Entry 5S4U (X-ray diffraction, 2.39 A resolution); this record covers chains A and F of the 6 polymer chains in the assembly.

== Chain A ==
Molecule: Tubulin alpha-1B chain
From: Bos taurus
Reference sequence: P81947 (TBA1B_BOVIN); residue numbers follow UniProt; this construct covers 1-451
Sequence (451 residues; numbered 1 to 451; the number before each row is that of its first residue):
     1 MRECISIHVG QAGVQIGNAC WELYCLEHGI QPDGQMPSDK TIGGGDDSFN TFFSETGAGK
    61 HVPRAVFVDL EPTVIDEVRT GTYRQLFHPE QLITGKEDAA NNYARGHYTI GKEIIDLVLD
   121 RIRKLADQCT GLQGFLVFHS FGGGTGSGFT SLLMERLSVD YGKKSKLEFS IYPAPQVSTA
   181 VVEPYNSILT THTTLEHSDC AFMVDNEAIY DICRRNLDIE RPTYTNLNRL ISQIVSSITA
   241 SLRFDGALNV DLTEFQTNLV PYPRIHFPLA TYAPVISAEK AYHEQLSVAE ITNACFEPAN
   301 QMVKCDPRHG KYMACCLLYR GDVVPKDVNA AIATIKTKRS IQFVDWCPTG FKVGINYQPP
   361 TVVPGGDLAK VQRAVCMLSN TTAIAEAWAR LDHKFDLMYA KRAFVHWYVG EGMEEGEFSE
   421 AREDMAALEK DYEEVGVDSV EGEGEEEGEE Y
Unresolved in the structure: 439-451
Metal / ion sites: Ca2+: Asp39, Thr41, Gly44, Glu55
Small-molecule neighbours: GTP (guanosine-5'-triphosphate): Gly10, Gln11, Ala12, Gln15, Ile16, Asp69, Asp98, Ala99, Ala100, Asn101, Ser140, Gly142, Gly143, Gly144, Thr145, Gly146, Ile171, Pro173, Val177, Ser178, Glu183, Asn206, Tyr224, Leu227, Asn228, Ile231

== Chain F ==
Molecule: Tubulin-Tyrosine Ligase
From: Gallus gallus
Reference sequence: E1BQ43 (E1BQ43_CHICK); numbering as in UniProt (aligned over 1-378)
Sequence (384 residues; each row starts with the number of its first residue):
     1 MYTFVVRDEN SSVYAEVSRL LLATGQWKRL RKDNPRFNLM LGERNRLPFG RLGHEPGLVQ
    61 LVNYYRGADK LCRKASLVKL IKTSPELSES CTWFPESYVI YPTNLKTPVA PAQNGIRHLI
   121 NNTRTDEREV FLAAYNRRRE GREGNVWIAK SSAGAKGEGI LISSEASELL DFIDEQGQVH
   181 VIQKYLEKPL LLEPGHRKFD IRSWVLVDHL YNIYLYREGV LRTSSEPYNS ANFQDKTCHL
   241 TNHCIQKEYS KNYGRYEEGN EMFFEEFNQY LMDALNTTLE NSILLQIKHI IRSCLMCIEP
   301 AISTKHLHYQ SFQLFGFDFM VDEELKVWLI EVNGAPACAQ KLYAELCQGI VDVAISSVFP
   361 LADTGQKTSQ PTSIFIKLHH HHHH
Unresolved in the structure: 106-124, 156-158, 363-370, 383-384
Construct notes: expression tag (379-384)
Metal / ion sites: Mg2+: Glu331, Asn333 (together with AMP-PCP)
Small-molecule neighbours: AMP-PCP (ACP; phosphomethylphosphonic acid adenylate ester): Lys74, Ile148, Lys150, Ala155, Gln183, Lys184, Tyr185, Leu186, Lys198, Asp200, Arg202, Arg222, His239, Leu240, Thr241, Asn242, Asp318, Met320, Ile330, Glu331, Asn333

== Chain A / chain F interface ==
Pairs across the interface (20):
  Pro175(A) - Pro56(F)  hydrophobic
  Gln176(A) - Pro56(F)
  Glu207(A) - His54(F)  salt bridge
  Glu297(A) - His306(F)
  Pro298(A) - Leu307(F)  hydrophobic
  Lys304(A) - His54(F)
  Asp306(A) - Arg66(F)
  Arg308(A) - Pro300(F)  hydrogen bond (side chain-backbone)
  Arg308(A) - Ala301(F)
  Arg308(A) - Ile302(F)
  Arg308(A) - Ser303(F)  hydrogen bond (side chain-backbone)
  His309(A) - Arg66(F)  hydrogen bond (side chain-backbone)
  His309(A) - Gly67(F)
  His309(A) - Ala301(F)
  Ser340(A) - Ala301(F)
  Glu386(A) - Arg66(F)  salt bridge
  Arg390(A) - Gly50(F)
  Arg390(A) - His54(F)  hydrogen bond
  His393(A) - Arg51(F)
  Glu433(A) - Arg46(F)  salt bridge
Interface residues without a listed pair, chain A (17 interface residues in all): Ala299, Cys305, Lys338
Interface residues without a listed pair, chain F (16 interface residues in all): Gly53, Gly57, His308

== In short ==
The interface between chain A and chain F involves 17 residues on one side and 16 on the other, with 4
hydrogen bonds and 3 salt bridges. Polar contacts include Glu207(A)-His54(F), Glu386(A)-Arg66(F) and
Glu433(A)-Arg46(F). Bound to chain A: GTP. Chain F binds AMP-PCP.
Chain A is Tubulin alpha-1B chain (Bos taurus) and chain F is Tubulin-Tyrosine Ligase (Gallus gallus); the
structure, Tubulin-Z30620520-complex, was determined by X-ray diffraction (same publication as 5S4L, 5S4M,
5S4N, 5S4O, 5S4P, 5S4Q and 52 further entries).
